PDB entry 1K0A | X-ray diffraction, 2.50 A resolution | chains A and B

Chain A (and B):
Molecule: URE2 protein
From: Saccharomyces cerevisiae
Notes: chain B of this document is another copy of the same molecule, construct and numbering; everything in this record applies to it too
Reference sequence: P23202 (URE2_YEAST); residues 95-354 here = UniProt positions 95-354
Chain sequence (260 residues; row label = number of the first residue in the row):
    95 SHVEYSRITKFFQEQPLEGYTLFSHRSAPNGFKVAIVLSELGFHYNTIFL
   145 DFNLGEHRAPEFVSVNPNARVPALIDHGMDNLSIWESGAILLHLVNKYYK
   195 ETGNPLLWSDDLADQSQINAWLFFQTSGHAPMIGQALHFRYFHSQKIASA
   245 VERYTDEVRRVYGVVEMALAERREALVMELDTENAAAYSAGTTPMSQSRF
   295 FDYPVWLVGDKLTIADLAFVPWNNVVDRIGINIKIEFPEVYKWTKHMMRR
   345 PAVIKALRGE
Not modelled in the structure: 95-99, 274-294 (chain B: 95-108, 274-294, 353-354)
Swiss-Prot annotation at these positions:
  - binding site (glutathione): N124, H151, R164, V165, E180, S181
  - mutagenesis: A122 (A122S: Reduces glutaredoxin activity), N124 (N124A/V: Abolishes glutaredoxin activity), F313 (F313S: Destroys protein function)
Residues lining bound ligands: S-hexylglutathione (GTX): S121, A122, P123, N124, F146, R164, V165, P166, E180, S181, G228, L231, W316, V319

Chain A / chain B interface:
Residue-residue contacts (73):
  P161(A) with V258(B)
  N162(A) with F218(B); R254(B), hydrogen bond (backbone-side chain); V258(B)
  R164(A) with R254(B)
  L176(A) with A207(B), hydrophobic
  S177(A) with Q211(B)
  W179(A) with Q211(B); A214(B); W215(B); F218(B), hydrophobic
  E180(A) with A214(B); F217(B); F218(B); S221(B), hydrogen bond
  G182(A) with F217(B)
  A183(A) with S210(B); N213(B); A214(B); F217(B)
  L186(A) with F217(B), hydrophobic
  L206(A) with M173(B), hydrophobic; H187(B)
  S210(A) with L176(B); A183(B); H187(B)
  Q211(A) with L176(B); S177(B), hydrogen bond (side chain-backbone)
  N213(A) with A183(B)
  A214(A) with W179(B); E180(B); A183(B)
  W215(A) with W179(B)
  L216(A) with F217(B), hydrophobic
  F217(A) with E180(B); G182(B); A183(B); L186(B), hydrophobic; L216(B), hydrophobic; F217(B), hydrophobic; T220(B)
  F218(A) with N162(B); W179(B), hydrophobic; E180(B)
  T220(A) with F217(B); S221(B)
  S221(A) with E180(B); T220(B); S221(B)
  Q229(A) with M226(B); R247(B), hydrogen bond; Y248(B), hydrogen bond
  H232(A) with R247(B), hydrogen bond
  F233(A) with R247(B); Y248(B)
  H237(A) with S243(B), hydrogen bond
  Q239(A) with I241(B); S243(B), hydrogen bond
  I241(A) with I241(B), hydrophobic
  S243(A) with H237(B); S238(B)
  A244(A) with F233(B), hydrophobic; H237(B)
  R247(A) with Q229(B); H232(B), hydrogen bond
  Y248(A) with Q229(B), hydrogen bond; F233(B); Y248(B), hydrogen bond
  R254(A) with N162(B), hydrogen bond (side chain-backbone); R164(B)
  V258(A) with P161(B); N162(B)
  M261(A) with V157(B), hydrophobic
Also at the interface, not in a pair above, chain A (39 interface residues in all): I178, H187, A207, P225, S238
Also at the interface, not in a pair above, chain B (40 interface residues in all): I178, P225, Q239, A244

Overview:
39 residues of chain A face 40 of chain B across their interface; the contacts include 12 hydrogen bonds.
Among the polar pairs are N162(A)-R254(B), E180(A)-S221(B) and Q211(A)-S177(B). Ligands of chain A:
S-hexylglutathione. UniProt lists 6 glutathione-binding residues and 3 mutagenesis sites on chain A.
Chain A and chain B are both URE2 protein (Saccharomyces cerevisiae); the structure, Ure2p in Complex with
S-hexylglutathione, was determined by X-ray diffraction together with 1JZR, 1K0B, 1K0C and 1K0D from the same
study.
